Entry 9NQU (electron microscopy, 3.16 A resolution); this record covers chains F and I of the 11 polymer chains in the assembly.

[Chain F]
Protein: Histone H4
From: Homo sapiens
UniProt: P62805 (H4_HUMAN); residues 1-102 here correspond to UniProt positions 2-103 (UniProt number = residue number + 1)
Chain sequence (102 residues; each row starts with the number of its first residue):
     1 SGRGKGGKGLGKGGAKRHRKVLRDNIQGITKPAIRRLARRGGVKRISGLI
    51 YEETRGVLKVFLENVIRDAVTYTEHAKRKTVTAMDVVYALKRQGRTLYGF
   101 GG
Unresolved in the structure: 1-24
Swiss-Prot annotation at these positions:
  - DNA-binding region: Lys16 to Lys20
  - modified residue: Ser1 (N-acetylserine), Arg3 (Asymmetric dimethylarginine), Lys5 (N6-(2-hydroxyisobutyryl)lysine), Lys8 (N6-(2-hydroxyisobutyryl)lysine), Lys12 (N6-(2-hydroxyisobutyryl)lysine), Lys16 (N6-(2-hydroxyisobutyryl)lysine), Lys20 (N6,N6,N6-trimethyllysine), Lys31 (N6-(2-hydroxyisobutyryl)lysine), Lys44 (N6-(2-hydroxyisobutyryl)lysine), Ser47 (Phosphoserine), Tyr51 (Phosphotyrosine), Lys59 (N6-(2-hydroxyisobutyryl)lysine), Lys77 (N6-(2-hydroxyisobutyryl)lysine), Lys79 (N6-(2-hydroxyisobutyryl)lysine), Thr80 (Phosphothreonine), Tyr88 (Phosphotyrosine), Lys91 (N6-(2-hydroxyisobutyryl)lysine)
  - cross-link (Glycyl lysine isopeptide (Lys-Gly)): Lys12 (interchain with G-Cter in SUMO2), Lys20 (interchain with G-Cter in SUMO2), Lys31 (interchain with G-Cter in SUMO2), Lys59 (interchain with G-Cter in SUMO2), Lys79 (interchain with G-Cter in SUMO2), Lys91 (interchain with G-Cter in SUMO2)

[Chain I]
Molecule: 185-nt DNA strand
From: synthetic construct
Sequence (185 nucleotides; numbered -92 to 92; the number before each row is that of its first residue; numbers below 1 keep their minus sign (DA-92 is residue -92)):
   -92 ATCCCTATACGCGGCCGCCCTGGAGAATCCCGGTGCCGAGGCCGCTCAAT
   -42 TGGTCGTAGACAGCTCTAGCACCGCTTAAACGCACGTACGCGCTGTCCCC
     8 CGCGTTTTAACCGCCAAGGGGATTACTCCCTAGTCTCCAGGCACGTGTCA
    58 GATATATACATCCTGTGCATGTATTGAACAGCGAT

[Interface between chain F and chain I]
Contacting residue pairs (13):
  Arg35(F) with DC8(I), salt bridge to the phosphate
  Arg39(F) with DC8(I), salt bridge to the phosphate
  Lys44(F) with DC8(I), phosphate contact
  Arg45(F) with DC7(I), hydrogen bond to the sugar; DC8(I), phosphate contact
  Ile46(F) with DC7(I), sugar contact; DC8(I), hydrogen bond to the phosphate
  Ser47(F) with DC7(I), phosphate contact
  Gly48(F) with DC7(I), hydrogen bond to the phosphate
  Arg78(F) with DG28(I), phosphate contact
  Lys79(F) with DG27(I), salt bridge to the phosphate; DG28(I), hydrogen bond to the phosphate
  Thr80(F) with DG28(I), hydrogen bond to the phosphate
Interface residues without a listed pair, chain F (11 interface residues in all): Lys77
Interface residues without a listed pair, chain I (5 interface residues in all): DA29

[In short]
Chain F and chain I form an interface of 11 and 5 residues respectively; the contacts include 5 hydrogen bonds
and 3 salt bridges. Among the polar pairs are Arg45(F)-DC7(I), Ile46(F)-DC8(I) and Gly48(F)-DC7(I). From
UniProt: a DNA-binding region on chain F.
Here chain F is Histone H4 (Homo sapiens) and chain I is a 185-nt DNA strand (synthetic construct). Entry 9NQU
(KDM6B-nucleosome structure stabilized by H3K27C-UNC8015 covalent conjugate) was determined by electron
microscopy.
